PDB entry 8S7O | electron microscopy, 2.80 A resolution | chains B and F of the 6 polymer chains in the assembly

[Chain B]
Name: DNA gyrase subunit B
Organism: Mycobacterium tuberculosis
Notes: EC 5.6.2.2
UniProtKB: P9WG45 (GYRB_MYCTU); numbering as in UniProt (aligned over 5-675)
Chain sequence (678 residues; each row starts with the number of its first residue; numbers below 1 keep their minus sign (Gly-2 is residue -2)):
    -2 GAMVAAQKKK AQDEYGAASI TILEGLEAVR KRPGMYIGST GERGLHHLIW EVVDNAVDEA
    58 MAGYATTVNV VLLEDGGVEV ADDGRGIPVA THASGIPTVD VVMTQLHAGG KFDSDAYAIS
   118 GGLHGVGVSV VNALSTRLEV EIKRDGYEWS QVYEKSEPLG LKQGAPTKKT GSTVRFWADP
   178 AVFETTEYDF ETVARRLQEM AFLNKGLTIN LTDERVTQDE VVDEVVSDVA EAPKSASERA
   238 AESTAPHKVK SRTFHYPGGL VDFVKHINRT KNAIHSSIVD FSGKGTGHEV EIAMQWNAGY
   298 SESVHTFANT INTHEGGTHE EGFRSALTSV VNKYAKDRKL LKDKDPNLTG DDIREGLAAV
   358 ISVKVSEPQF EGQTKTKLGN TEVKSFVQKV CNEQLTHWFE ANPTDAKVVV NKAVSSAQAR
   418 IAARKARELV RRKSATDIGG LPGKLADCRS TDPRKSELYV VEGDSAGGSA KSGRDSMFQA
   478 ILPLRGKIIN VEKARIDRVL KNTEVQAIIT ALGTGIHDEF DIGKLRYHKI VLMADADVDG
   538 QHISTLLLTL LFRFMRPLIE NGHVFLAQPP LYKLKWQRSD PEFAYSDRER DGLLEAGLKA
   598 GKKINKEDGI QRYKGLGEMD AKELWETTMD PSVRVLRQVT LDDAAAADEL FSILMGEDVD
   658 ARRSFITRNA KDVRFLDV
Disordered / not traced: -2 to 436, 567-610, 668-675
Sequence notes: expression tag (-2 to 4)
UniProt features mapped onto this chain:
  - binding site (ATP): Tyr12, Asn52, Asp79, Gly83, Gly107, Lys108, Tyr114, Leu120 to Val125, Ser169, Gln370 to Lys372
  - binding site (Mg(2+)): Glu459, Asp532, Asp534
  - site (Interaction with DNA): Lys484, Asn487

[Chain F]
Molecule: 150-nt DNA strand
Sequence (150 nucleotides; each row starts with the number of its first residue; numbers below 1 keep their minus sign (DA-83 is residue -83)):
   -83 AAGCCGCTCT TCGTCCGGTA ATAGCGGCCG TACCGCCGGC TGCGCGACCC GATGCAGAAC
   -23 GACCGCAAGC GCTGCGCTCC GACCTACCGG AAGGGGTAAT ACTAAGAAGA GCGAAGGCCG
    37 CCGTAGCCCT ACGGGCGCAA CGTCCGGTAC
Disordered / not traced: -83 to 2, 20-66

[Chain B / chain F interface]
Pairs across the interface - 20 pairs, chain B then chain F:
  Lys484(B) with DA14(F), base contact; DA15(F), base contact
  Ile485(B) with DA14(F), phosphate contact; DA15(F), sugar contact
  Ile486(B) with DA14(F), phosphate contact; DA15(F), phosphate contact
  Asn487(B) with DA14(F), phosphate contact; DA15(F), hydrogen bond to the phosphate; DT16(F), hydrogen bond to the phosphate
  Lys490(B) with DT16(F), salt bridge to the phosphate
  Arg495(B) with DA14(F), salt bridge to the phosphate; DA15(F), salt bridge to the phosphate
  His539(B) with DA15(F), hydrogen bond to the phosphate; DT16(F), salt bridge to the phosphate
  Val656(B) with DA17(F), sugar contact; DC18(F), phosphate contact
  Arg659(B) with DT16(F), phosphate contact; DA17(F), salt bridge to the phosphate
  Arg660(B) with DA17(F), phosphate contact; DC18(F), salt bridge to the phosphate
Interface residues without a listed pair, chain B (14 interface residues in all): Arg482, Asn499, Leu543, Met652
Interface residues without a listed pair, chain F (6 interface residues in all): DG12

[Overview]
14 residues of chain B face 6 of chain F across their interface, with 3 hydrogen bonds and 6 salt bridges.
Among the polar pairs are Asn487(B)-DA15(F), Asn487(B)-DT16(F) and His539(B)-DA15(F). From UniProt: 17
ATP-binding residues and 3 Mg2+-binding residues on chain B.
Chain B is DNA gyrase subunit B (Mycobacterium tuberculosis) and chain F is a 150-nt DNA strand; the
structure, M. tuberculosis gyrase holocomplex with 150 bp DNA and BDM71403, was determined by electron
microscopy.
